2MFE - chains A and B of the 4 polymer chains in the assembly; structure by solution NMR.

Chain A:
Name: Carbon storage regulator homolog
Source organism: Pseudomonas fluorescens
UniProtKB: Q5MXB2 (Q5MXB2_PSEFL); residue numbers follow UniProt; this construct covers 1-59
Sequence (70 residues; each row starts with the number of its first residue):
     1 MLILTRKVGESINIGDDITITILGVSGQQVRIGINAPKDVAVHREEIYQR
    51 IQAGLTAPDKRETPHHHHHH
Disordered / not traced: 60-70
Differences from the reference sequence: expression tag (60-70)
Reported in the primary citation:
  - binding site for SL2(RsmZ) RNA: Gln-29, Arg-44, Ile-47, Arg-50, Ile-51, Leu-55, Ala-57, Pro-58
  - conformationally variable residues (order/disorder transition): Leu-55 to Ala-57

Chain B:
Molecule: SL2(RsmZ) RNA
Sequence (22 nucleotides; row label = number of the first residue in the row):
    17 GGGCCAUCAAGGACGAUGGUCC

How chain A and chain B interact:
Pairs across the interface (16):
  Met-1(A) / G28(B)  phosphate contact
  Met-1(A) / A29(B)  phosphate contact
  Met-1(A) / C30(B)  phosphate contact
  Leu-2(A) / G27(B)  sugar contact
  Leu-2(A) / G28(B)  sugar contact
  Leu-2(A) / A29(B)  base contact
  Ile-3(A) / A29(B)  base contact
  Ile-3(A) / C30(B)  sugar contact
  Ile-3(A) / G31(B)  phosphate contact
  Leu-4(A) / A25(B)  base contact
  Leu-4(A) / G27(B)  base contact
  Thr-5(A) / C24(B)  base contact
  Thr-5(A) / A25(B)  base contact
  Thr-5(A) / G31(B)  base contact
  Arg-6(A) / A25(B)  base contact
  Lys-7(A) / U23(B)  phosphate contact

In short:
Chain A and chain B form an interface of 7 and 8 residues respectively. From the paper: a binding site for
SL2(RsmZ) RNA at Gln-29(A), Arg-44(A) and Ile-47(A) among others; conformational variability at Leu-55(A).
Chain A is Carbon storage regulator homolog (Pseudomonas fluorescens) and chain B is SL2(RsmZ) RNA; the
structure, Csr/Rsm protein-RNA recognition - A molecular affinity ruler: RsmZ(SL2)/RsmE(dimer) 2:1 complex,
was determined by solution NMR, deposited together with 2MFC, 2MFF, 2MFG and 2MFH.
